3MX6 - chain A; structure by X-ray diffraction, 1.70 A resolution.

Chain A:
Protein: Methionine aminopeptidase
Organism: Rickettsia prowazekii
Notes: EC 3.4.11.18
Reference sequence: Q9ZCD3 (AMPM_RICPR); residues 2-258 here correspond to UniProt positions 3-259 (UniProt number = residue number + 1)
Amino-acid sequence (262 residues; each row starts with the number of its first residue; numbers below 1 keep their minus sign (Gly-3 is residue -3)):
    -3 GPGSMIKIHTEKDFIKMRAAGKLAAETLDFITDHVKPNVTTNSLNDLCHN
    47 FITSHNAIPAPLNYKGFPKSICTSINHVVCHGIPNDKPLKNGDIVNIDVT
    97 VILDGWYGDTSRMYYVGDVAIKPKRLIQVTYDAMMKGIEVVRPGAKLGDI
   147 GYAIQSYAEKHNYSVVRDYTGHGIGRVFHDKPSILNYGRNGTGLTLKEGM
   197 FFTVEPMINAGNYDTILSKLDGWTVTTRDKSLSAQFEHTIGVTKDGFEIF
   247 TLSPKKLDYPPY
Unresolved in the structure: -3 to 1
Sequence notes: expression tag (-3 to 1)
Metal / ion sites: Na+: Asn72, Val74, Ser229; Mn2+ site 1: Asp94, Asp105, Glu233 (together with methionine); Mn2+ site 2: Asp105, His168, Glu201, Glu233 (together with methionine)
Small-molecule neighbours: methionine (MET): Pro57, Tyr60, Phe63, Cys68, His77, Asp94, Asp105, His168, Phe174, His175, Glu201, Trp219, Glu233
Swiss-Prot annotation at these positions:
  - binding site (substrate): His77, His175, Trp219
  - binding site (a divalent metal cation): Asp94, Asp105, His168, Glu201, Glu233
Reported in the primary citation:
  - binding site for methionine: His77, His175, Glu201
  - specificity-determining residues: Lys61 (by similarity / conservation)

In short:
Chain A binds methionine. Asn72, Val74 and Ser229 coordinate Na+. Asp94, Asp105 and Glu233 form the Mn2+ site
1. Curated annotation (UniProt) lists 3 substrate-binding residues and 5 divalent metal cation-binding
residues. The paper reports a binding site for methionine at His77, His175 and Glu201; the specificity
determinant Lys61.
Chain A is Methionine aminopeptidase (Rickettsia prowazekii); the structure, Crystal structure of methionine
aminopeptidase from Rickettsia prowazekii bound to methionine, was determined by X-ray diffraction (same
publication as 3MR1).
